Entry 1V41 (X-ray diffraction, 2.85 A resolution); this record covers chain E.

== Chain E ==
Name: Purine nucleoside phosphorylase
Source organism: Homo sapiens
Notes: EC 2.4.2.1
UniProt: P00491 (PNPH_HUMAN); numbering as in UniProt (aligned over 2-289)
Chain sequence (288 residues; numbered 2 to 289; the number before each row is that of its first residue):
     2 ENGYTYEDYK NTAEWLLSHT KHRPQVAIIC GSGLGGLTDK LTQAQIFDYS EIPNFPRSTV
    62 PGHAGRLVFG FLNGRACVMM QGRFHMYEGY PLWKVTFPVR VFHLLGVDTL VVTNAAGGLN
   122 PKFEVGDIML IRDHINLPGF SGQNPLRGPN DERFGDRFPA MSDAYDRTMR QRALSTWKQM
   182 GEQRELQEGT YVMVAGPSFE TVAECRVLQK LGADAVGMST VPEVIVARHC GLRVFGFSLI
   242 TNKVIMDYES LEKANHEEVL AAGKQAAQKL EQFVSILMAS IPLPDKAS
UniProt features mapped onto this chain:
  - binding site (phosphate): Ser-33, His-64, Arg-84 to His-86, Ala-116, Ser-220
  - binding site (a purine D-ribonucleoside): Tyr-88, Glu-201, Met-219, Asn-243, His-257
  - site: Asn-243 (Important for substrate specificity)
  - modified residue: Ser-251 (Phosphoserine)
Residues lining bound ligands: 8-azaguanine (AZG; 5-amino-1H-[1,2,3]triazolo[4,5-d]pyrimidin-7-ol): Ala-116, Ala-117, Gly-118, Phe-200, Glu-201, Val-217, Gly-218, Met-219, Thr-242, Asn-243, Val-260

== In short ==
Chain E binds 8-azaguanine. From UniProt: 7 phosphate-binding residues and 5 purine D-ribonucleoside-binding
residues.
Chain E is Purine nucleoside phosphorylase (Homo sapiens); the structure, Crystal structure of human PNP
complexed with 8-Azaguanine, was determined by X-ray diffraction together with 1RFG and 1V45 from the same
study.
